PDB entry 8ZM3 | electron microscopy, 3.10 A resolution | chains A and C of the 11 polymer chains in the assembly

Chain A:
Molecule: 61-nt RNA strand
From: Candidatus Cloacimonetes bacterium ADurb.Bin088
Sequence (61 nucleotides; row label = number of the first residue in the row; numbers below 1 keep their minus sign (G-7 is residue -7)):
    -7 GUGAACCGGAUUGCCGUCAGGAAAUUAGGUGCGCUUAGCAGUAUUCCCCA
    43 CGCAUGUGGGG
Not modelled in the structure: 46, 53

Chain C:
Molecule: CRISPR-associated protein Cse1 (CRISPR_cse1)
From: Candidatus Cloacimonetes bacterium ADurb.Bin088
Reference sequence: A0A1V6F8D1 (A0A1V6F8D1_9BACT); residue numbers follow UniProt; this construct covers 1-535
Amino-acid sequence (535 residues; numbered 1 to 535; the number before each row is that of its first residue):
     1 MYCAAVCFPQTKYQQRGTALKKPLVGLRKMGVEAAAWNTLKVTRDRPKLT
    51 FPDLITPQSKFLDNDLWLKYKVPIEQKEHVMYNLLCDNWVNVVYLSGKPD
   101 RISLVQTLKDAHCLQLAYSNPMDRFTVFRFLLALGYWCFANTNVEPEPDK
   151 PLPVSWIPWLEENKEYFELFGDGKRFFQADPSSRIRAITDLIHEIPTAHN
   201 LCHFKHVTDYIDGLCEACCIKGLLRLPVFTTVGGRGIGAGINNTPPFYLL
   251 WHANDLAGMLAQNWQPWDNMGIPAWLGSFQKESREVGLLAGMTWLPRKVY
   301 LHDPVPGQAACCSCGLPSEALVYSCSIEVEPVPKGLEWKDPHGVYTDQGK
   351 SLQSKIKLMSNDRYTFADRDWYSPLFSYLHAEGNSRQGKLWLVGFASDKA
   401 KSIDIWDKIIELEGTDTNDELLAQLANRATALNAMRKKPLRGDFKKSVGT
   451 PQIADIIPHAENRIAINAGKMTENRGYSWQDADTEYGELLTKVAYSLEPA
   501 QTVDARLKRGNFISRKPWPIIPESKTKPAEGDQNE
Not modelled in the structure: 1-79, 285, 523-535
Residues lining bound ligands: Mg2+ (MG): Leu214, Cys215, Cys218, Cys311, Ser313

How chain A and chain C interact:
Residue-residue contacts - 6 pairs, chain A then chain C:
  A-3(A) with Phe204(C), base contact; His206(C), hydrogen bond to the base
  C-2(A) with His203(C), hydrogen bond to the base; Phe204(C), base contact; His206(C), base contact
  C-1(A) with His203(C), base contact
Other interface residues (no listed pair), chain A (4 interface residues in all): G-5
Other interface residues (no listed pair), chain C (4 interface residues in all): Ser119

Summary:
The chain A/chain C interface involves 4 residues from each chain; the contacts include 2 hydrogen bonds.
Polar pairs include A-3(A)-His206(C) and C-2(A)-His203(C). Ligands of chain C: Mg2+.
Chain A is a 61-nt RNA strand and chain C is CRISPR-associated protein Cse1 (CRISPR_cse1), both from
Candidatus Cloacimonetes bacterium ADurb.Bin088; the structure, Cryo-EM strcuture of Cas5-HNH
Cascade,apo-Conf2, was determined by electron microscopy (same publication as 8ZOL, 8ZP9, 9JXS and 8ZP7).
